Entry 4QW1 (X-ray diffraction, 2.90 A resolution); this record covers chains I and Y of the 28 polymer chains in the assembly.

Chain I:
Name: Proteasome subunit beta type-3
From: Saccharomyces cerevisiae
Notes: EC 3.4.25.1
Reference sequence: P25451 (PSB3_YEAST); residues 0-204 here correspond to UniProt positions 1-205 (UniProt number = residue number + 1)
Chain sequence (205 residues; row label = number of the first residue in the row; numbering starts at 0):
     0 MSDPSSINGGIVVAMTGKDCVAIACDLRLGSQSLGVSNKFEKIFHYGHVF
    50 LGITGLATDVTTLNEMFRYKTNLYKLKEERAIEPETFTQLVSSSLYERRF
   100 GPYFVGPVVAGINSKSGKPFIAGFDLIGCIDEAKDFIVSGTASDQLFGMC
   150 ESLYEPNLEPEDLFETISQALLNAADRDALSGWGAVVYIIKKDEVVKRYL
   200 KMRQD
Unresolved in the structure: 0
Curated features (UniProtKB/Swiss-Prot):
  - modified residue: Ser30 (Phosphoserine)
  - cross-link: Lys69 (Glycyl lysine isopeptide (Lys-Gly) (interchain with G-Cter in ubiquitin))
Bound ions: Mg2+ site 1: Ala174, Asp177, Ser180; Mg2+ site 2: Asp204 (shared with Ala165(Y), Asp168(Y), Ser171(Y) of chain Y)

Chain Y:
Name: Proteasome subunit beta type-5
From: Saccharomyces cerevisiae
Notes: EC 3.4.25.1
Reference sequence: P30656 (PSB5_YEAST); residues 1-212 here correspond to UniProt positions 76-287 (UniProt number = residue number + 75)
Chain sequence (212 residues; each row starts with the number of its first residue):
     1 TTTLAFRFQGGIIVAVDSRATAGNWVASQTVKKVIEINPFLLGTMAGGAV
    51 DCQFWETWLGSQCRLHELREKERISVAAASKILSNLVYQYKGAGLSMGTM
   101 ICGYTRKEGPTIYYVDSDGTRLKGDIFCVGSGQTFAYGVLDSNYKWDLSV
   151 EDALYLGKRSILAAAHRDAYSGGSVNLYHVTEDGWIYHGNHDVGELFWKV
   201 KEEEGSFNNVIG
Differences from the reference sequence: engineered mutation Val50 (Ala125 in P30656)
Glycans and other covalent adducts: bortezomib (BO2) linked to Thr1
Bound ions: Mg2+: Ala165, Asp168, Ser171 (shared with Asp204(I) of chain I)
Residues lining bound ligands: bortezomib (BO2; N-[(1R)-1-(dihydroxyboryl)-3-methylbutyl]-N-(pyrazin-2-ylcarbonyl)-L-phenylalaninamide): Arg19, Ala20, Thr21, Ala22, Ala27, Val31, Lys33, Met45, Ala46, Gly47, Gly48, Ala49, Ser131, Tyr170

How chain I and chain Y interact:
Residue-residue contacts (43; chain I residue first):
  Ser5(I) - Asn24(Y)
  Arg27(I) - Ala169(Y)
  Ser32(I) - Arg167(Y)
  Ser32(I) - Asp168(Y)
  Ser32(I) - Ala169(Y)  hydrogen bond (backbone-backbone)
  Ser32(I) - Tyr170(Y)
  Leu33(I) - Phe135(Y)  hydrophobic
  Gly34(I) - Arg167(Y)  hydrogen bond (backbone-side chain)
  Val35(I) - Arg167(Y)
  Asn37(I) - Asn209(Y)
  Asn37(I) - Val210(Y)
  Lys38(I) - Asn209(Y)  hydrogen bond (side chain-backbone)
  Gln144(I) - Trp25(Y)
  Asp175(I) - Val26(Y)
  Asp175(I) - Gln29(Y)
  Arg176(I) - Trp25(Y)
  Arg176(I) - Val26(Y)  hydrogen bond (side chain-backbone)
  Arg176(I) - Ala27(Y)  hydrogen bond (side chain-backbone)
  Arg176(I) - Ser28(Y)
  Asp177(I) - Asn24(Y)
  Asp177(I) - Val26(Y)
  Ala178(I) - Asn24(Y)  hydrogen bond (backbone-backbone)
  Ala178(I) - Val26(Y)
  Ala178(I) - Ala169(Y)
  Ala178(I) - Tyr170(Y)  hydrophobic
  Leu179(I) - Asn24(Y)
  Trp182(I) - His166(Y)  hydrogen bond (side chain-backbone)
  Trp182(I) - Arg167(Y)
  Lys200(I) - Trp198(Y)
  Met201(I) - Trp198(Y)
  Arg202(I) - Gln29(Y)
  Arg202(I) - Gly173(Y)  hydrogen bond (side chain-backbone)
  Arg202(I) - Asp192(Y)  salt bridge
  Arg202(I) - Gly194(Y)
  Gln203(I) - His166(Y)  hydrogen bond (backbone-side chain)
  Gln203(I) - Phe197(Y)
  Gln203(I) - Trp198(Y)
  Asp204(I) - Arg19(Y)  salt bridge
  Asp204(I) - Ala165(Y)
  Asp204(I) - Ser171(Y)
  Asp204(I) - Gly172(Y)
  Asp204(I) - Gly173(Y)  hydrogen bond (side chain-backbone)
  Asp204(I) - Val193(Y)
Interface residues without a listed pair, chain I (21 interface residues in all): Gln31
Interface residues without a listed pair, chain Y (26 interface residues in all): Thr21, Ile211

In short:
21 residues of chain I face 26 of chain Y across their interface; the contacts include 10 hydrogen bonds and 2
salt bridges. Polar pairs include Arg202(I)-Asp192(Y), Asp204(I)-Arg19(Y) and Gly34(I)-Arg167(Y). Bortezomib
is covalently linked to Thr1(Y). Ala174(I), Asp177(I) and Ser180(I) form the Mg2+ site 1.
Chain I is Proteasome subunit beta type-3 and chain Y is Proteasome subunit beta type-5, both from
Saccharomyces cerevisiae; the structure, yCP beta5-A50V mutant in complex with bortezomib, was determined by
X-ray diffraction together with 4QUX, 4QUY, 4QV0, 4QV1, 4QV3, 4QV4 and 42 further entries from the same study.
